PDB entry 4IO4 | X-ray diffraction, 1.94 A resolution | chains A and B

[Chain A (and B)]
Molecule: AvGluR1 ligand binding domain
Source organism: Adineta vaga
Notes: fragment: 680-812; chain B of this document is another copy of the same molecule, construct and numbering; everything in this record applies to it too
UniProtKB: E9P5T5 (E9P5T5_ADIVA); the construct has insertions or renumbered stretches relative to UniProt, so the offset changes along the chain: 3-113 = UniProt 457-567; 116-248 = UniProt 680-812
Chain sequence (248 residues; numbered 1 to 248; the number before each row is that of its first residue):
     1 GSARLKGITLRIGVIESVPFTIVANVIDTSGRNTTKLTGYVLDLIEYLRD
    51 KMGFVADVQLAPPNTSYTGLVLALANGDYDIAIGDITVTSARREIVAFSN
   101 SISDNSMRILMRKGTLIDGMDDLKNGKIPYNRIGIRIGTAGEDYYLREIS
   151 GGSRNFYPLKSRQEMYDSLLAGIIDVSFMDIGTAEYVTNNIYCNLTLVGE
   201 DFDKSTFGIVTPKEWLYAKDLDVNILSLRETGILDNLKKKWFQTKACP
Unresolved in the structure: 1, 29-31 (chain B: 28-32)
Sequence notes: expression tag (1-2, 114-115)
Disulfides: Cys-193/Cys-247
Small-molecule neighbours: serine (SER): Tyr-67, Asp-85, Ile-86, Thr-87, Arg-92, Arg-136, Gly-138, Thr-139, Ala-140, Arg-162, Asp-180, Phe-207

[How chain A and chain B interact]
Pairs across the interface (46; chain A residue first):
  Ser-2(A) / Glu-214(B)
  Val-88(A) / Asn-100(B)
  Val-88(A) / Leu-226(B)  hydrophobic
  Thr-89(A) / Leu-226(B)
  Thr-89(A) / Glu-230(B)
  Ser-90(A) / Val-223(B)  hydrogen bond (side chain-backbone)
  Ser-90(A) / Leu-226(B)
  Ser-90(A) / Ser-227(B)  hydrogen bond
  Ser-90(A) / Glu-230(B)  hydrogen bond
  Arg-93(A) / Asn-100(B)
  Arg-93(A) / Lys-219(B)
  Arg-93(A) / Asp-222(B)  salt bridge
  Arg-93(A) / Val-223(B)
  Arg-93(A) / Leu-226(B)
  Glu-94(A) / Lys-219(B)  salt bridge
  Glu-94(A) / Val-223(B)
  Asn-100(A) / Val-88(B)
  Ser-101(A) / Thr-206(B)
  Asp-104(A) / Asp-104(B)
  Asp-104(A) / Lys-204(B)  salt bridge
  Arg-147(A) / Arg-229(B)
  Arg-147(A) / Glu-230(B)  salt bridge
  Asp-203(A) / Arg-229(B)  salt bridge
  Lys-204(A) / Arg-229(B)  hydrogen bond (backbone-side chain)
  Thr-206(A) / Arg-229(B)  hydrogen bond
  Lys-213(A) / Lys-219(B)
  Glu-214(A) / Gly-1(B)  hydrogen bond (side chain-backbone)
  Glu-214(A) / Ser-2(B)
  Ala-218(A) / Arg-93(B)
  Lys-219(A) / Arg-93(B)
  Lys-219(A) / Glu-94(B)  salt bridge
  Lys-219(A) / Lys-213(B)
  Asp-222(A) / Arg-93(B)  salt bridge
  Val-223(A) / Ser-90(B)
  Val-223(A) / Arg-93(B)
  Val-223(A) / Glu-94(B)
  Leu-226(A) / Val-88(B)  hydrophobic
  Leu-226(A) / Thr-89(B)
  Leu-226(A) / Ser-90(B)
  Leu-226(A) / Arg-93(B)
  Ser-227(A) / Ser-90(B)
  Arg-229(A) / Lys-204(B)
  Arg-229(A) / Thr-206(B)  hydrogen bond
  Glu-230(A) / Thr-89(B)
  Glu-230(A) / Ser-90(B)  hydrogen bond
  Glu-230(A) / Arg-147(B)  hydrogen bond (backbone-side chain)
Other interface residues (no listed pair), chain A (26 interface residues in all): Glu-148, Ser-205, Thr-231
Other interface residues (no listed pair), chain B (26 interface residues in all): Ser-101, Glu-148, Ser-205, Ala-218, Thr-231

[In short]
The chain A/chain B interface involves 26 residues from each chain, with 9 hydrogen bonds and 7 salt bridges.
Polar contacts include Arg-93(A)/Asp-222(B), Glu-94(A)/Lys-219(B) and Asp-104(A)/Lys-204(B). Bound to chain A:
serine.
Both chains are AvGluR1 ligand binding domain (Adineta vaga). Entry 4IO4 (Crystal Structure of the AvGluR1
ligand binding domain complex with serine at 1.94 Angstrom resolution) was determined by X-ray diffraction
(same publication as 4IO2, 4IO3, 4IO5, 4IO6 and 4IO7).
